PDB entry 5C44 | X-ray diffraction, 3.95 A resolution | chains A and B of the 15 polymer chains in the assembly

Chain A:
Protein: DNA-directed RNA polymerase II subunit RPB1
Organism: Saccharomyces cerevisiae (strain ATCC 204508 / S288c)
Notes: EC 2.7.7.6
Reference sequence: P04050 (RPB1_YEAST); residue numbers follow UniProt; this construct covers 1-1733
Amino-acid sequence (1733 residues; row label = number of the first residue in the row):
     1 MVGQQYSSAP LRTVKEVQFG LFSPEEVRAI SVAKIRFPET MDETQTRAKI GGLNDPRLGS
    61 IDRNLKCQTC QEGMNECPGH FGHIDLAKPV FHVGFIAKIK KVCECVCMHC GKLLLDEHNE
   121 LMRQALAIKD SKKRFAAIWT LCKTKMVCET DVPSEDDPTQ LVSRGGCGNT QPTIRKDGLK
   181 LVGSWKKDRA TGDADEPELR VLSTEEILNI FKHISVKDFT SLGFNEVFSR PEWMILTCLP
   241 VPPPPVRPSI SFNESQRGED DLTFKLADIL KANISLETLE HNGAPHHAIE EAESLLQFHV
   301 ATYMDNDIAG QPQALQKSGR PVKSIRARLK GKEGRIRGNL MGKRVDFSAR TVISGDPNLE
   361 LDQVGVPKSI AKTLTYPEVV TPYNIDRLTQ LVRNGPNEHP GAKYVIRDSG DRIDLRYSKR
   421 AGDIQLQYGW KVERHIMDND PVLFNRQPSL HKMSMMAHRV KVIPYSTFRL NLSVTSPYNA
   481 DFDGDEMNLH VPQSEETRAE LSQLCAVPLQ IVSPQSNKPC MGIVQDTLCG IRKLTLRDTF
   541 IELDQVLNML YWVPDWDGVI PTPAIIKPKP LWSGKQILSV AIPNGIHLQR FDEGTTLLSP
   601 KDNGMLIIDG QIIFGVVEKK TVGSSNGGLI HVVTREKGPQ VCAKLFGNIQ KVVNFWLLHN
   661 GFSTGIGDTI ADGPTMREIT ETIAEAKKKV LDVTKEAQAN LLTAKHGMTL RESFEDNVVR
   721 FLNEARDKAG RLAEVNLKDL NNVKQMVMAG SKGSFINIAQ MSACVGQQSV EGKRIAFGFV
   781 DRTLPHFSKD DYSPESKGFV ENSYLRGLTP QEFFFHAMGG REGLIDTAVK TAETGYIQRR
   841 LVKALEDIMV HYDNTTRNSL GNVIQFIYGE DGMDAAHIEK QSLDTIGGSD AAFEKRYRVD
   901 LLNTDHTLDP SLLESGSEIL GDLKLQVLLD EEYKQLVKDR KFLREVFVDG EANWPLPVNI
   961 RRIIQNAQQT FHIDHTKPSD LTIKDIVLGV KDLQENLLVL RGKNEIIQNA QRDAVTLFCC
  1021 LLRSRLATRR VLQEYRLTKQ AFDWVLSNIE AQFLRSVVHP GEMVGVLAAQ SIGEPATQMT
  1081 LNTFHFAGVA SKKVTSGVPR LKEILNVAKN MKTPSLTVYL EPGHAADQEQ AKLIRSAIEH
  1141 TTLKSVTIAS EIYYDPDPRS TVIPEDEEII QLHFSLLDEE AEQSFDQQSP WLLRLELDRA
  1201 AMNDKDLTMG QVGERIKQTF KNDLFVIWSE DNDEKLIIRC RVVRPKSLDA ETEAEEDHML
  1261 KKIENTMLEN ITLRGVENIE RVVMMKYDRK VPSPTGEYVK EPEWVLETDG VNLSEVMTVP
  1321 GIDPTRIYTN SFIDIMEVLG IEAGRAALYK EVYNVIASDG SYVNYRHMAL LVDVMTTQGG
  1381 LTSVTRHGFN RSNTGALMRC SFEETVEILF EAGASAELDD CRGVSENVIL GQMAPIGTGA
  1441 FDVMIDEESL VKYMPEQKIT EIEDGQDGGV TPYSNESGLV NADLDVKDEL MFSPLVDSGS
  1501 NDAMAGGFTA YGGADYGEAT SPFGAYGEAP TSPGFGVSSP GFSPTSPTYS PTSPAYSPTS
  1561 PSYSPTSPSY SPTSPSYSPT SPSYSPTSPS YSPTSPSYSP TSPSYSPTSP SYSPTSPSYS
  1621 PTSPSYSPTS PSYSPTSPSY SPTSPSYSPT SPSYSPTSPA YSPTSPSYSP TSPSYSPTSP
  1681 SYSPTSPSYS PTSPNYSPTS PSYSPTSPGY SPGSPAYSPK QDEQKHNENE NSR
Unresolved in the structure: 1, 1082-1083, 1176-1184, 1246-1253, 1455-1733
Curated features (UniProtKB/Swiss-Prot):
  - region: P248 to D260 (Lid loop), N306 to K323 (Rudder loop), P810 to E822 (Bridging helix)
  - binding site (Zn(2+)): C67, C70, C77, H80, C107, C110, C148, C167
  - binding site (Mg(2+)): D481, D483, D485
  - modified residue: T1471 (Phosphothreonine)
  - cross-link (Glycyl lysine isopeptide (Lys-Gly)): K695 (interchain with G-Cter in ubiquitin), K1246 (interchain with G-Cter in ubiquitin), K1350 (interchain with G-Cter in ubiquitin)
  - natural variant: S1653 to P1659 (deletion: In strain: A364A)
  - mutagenesis: K1246 (K1246R: Impairs ubiquitination during transcription stress)
Cystine bridges: C67-C77

Chain B:
Protein: DNA-directed RNA polymerase II subunit RPB2
Organism: Saccharomyces cerevisiae (strain ATCC 204508 / S288c)
Notes: EC 2.7.7.6
Reference sequence: P08518 (RPB2_YEAST); residues 1-1224 here = UniProt positions 1-1224
Amino-acid sequence (1224 residues; row label = number of the first residue in the row):
     1 MSDLANSEKY YDEDPYGFED ESAPITAEDS WAVISAFFRE KGLVSQQLDS FNQFVDYTLQ
    61 DIICEDSTLI LEQLAQHTTE SDNISRKYEI SFGKIYVTKP MVNESDGVTH ALYPQEARLR
   121 NLTYSSGLFV DVKKRTYEAI DVPGRELKYE LIAEESEDDS ESGKVFIGRL PIMLRSKNCY
   181 LSEATESDLY KLKECPFDMG GYFIINGSEK VLIAQERSAG NIVQVFKKAA PSPISHVAEI
   241 RSALEKGSRF ISTLQVKLYG REGSSARTIK ATLPYIKQDI PIVIIFRALG IIPDGEILEH
   301 ICYDVNDWQM LEMLKPCVED GFVIQDRETA LDFIGRRGTA LGIKKEKRIQ YAKDILQKEF
   361 LPHITQLEGF ESRKAFFLGY MINRLLLCAL DRKDQDDRDH FGKKRLDLAG PLLAQLFKTL
   421 FKKLTKDIFR YMQRTVEEAH DFNMKLAINA KTITSGLKYA LATGNWGEQK KAMSSRAGVS
   481 QVLNRYTYSS TLSHLRRTNT PIGRDGKLAK PRQLHNTHWG LVCPAETPEG QACGLVKNLS
   541 LMSCISVGTD PMPIITFLSE WGMEPLEDYV PHQSPDATRV FVNGVWHGVH RNPARLMETL
   601 RTLRRKGDIN PEVSMIRDIR EKELKIFTDA GRVYRPLFIV EDDESLGHKE LKVRKGHIAK
   661 LMATEYQDIE GGFEDVEEYT WSSLLNEGLV EYIDAEEEES ILIAMQPEDL EPAEANEEND
   721 LDVDPAKRIR VSHHATTFTH CEIHPSMILG VAASIIPFPD HNQSPRNTYQ SAMGKQAMGV
   781 FLTNYNVRMD TMANILYYPQ KPLGTTRAME YLKFRELPAG QNAIVAIACY SGYNQEDSMI
   841 MNQSSIDRGL FRSLFFRSYM DQEKKYGMSI TETFEKPQRT NTLRMKHGTY DKLDDDGLIA
   901 PGVRVSGEDV IIGKTTPISP DEEELGQRTA YHSKRDASTP LRSTENGIVD QVLVTTNQDG
   961 LKFVKVRVRT TKIPQIGDKF ASRHGQKGTI GITYRREDMP FTAEGIVPDL IINPHAIPSR
  1021 MTVAHLIECL LSKVAALSGN EGDASPFTDI TVEGISKLLR EHGYQSRGFE VMYNGHTGKK
  1081 LMAQIFFGPT YYQRLRHMVD DKIHARARGP MQVLTRQPVE GRSRDGGLRF GEMERDCMIA
  1141 HGAASFLKER LMEASDAFRV HICGICGLMT VIAKLNHNQF ECKGCDNKID IYQIHIPYAA
  1201 KLLFQELMAM NITPRLYTDR SRDF
Unresolved in the structure: 1-19, 153-158, 248, 262-263, 270, 337-340, 344-347, 507-509, 669-677, 715-725, 731-734, 927-928

Interface between chain A and chain B:
Contacting residue pairs (448; chain A residue first):
  V2(A) with R1159(B); H1195(B)
  G3(A) with R1159(B)
  Q4(A) with R1159(B), hydrogen bond (backbone-side chain)
  Q5(A) with R1159(B), hydrogen bond (backbone-side chain); L1175(B)
  Y6(A) with L1175(B)
  S7(A) with R1159(B); H1161(B), hydrogen bond; L1175(B); Q1193(B), hydrogen bond (backbone-side chain)
  S8(A) with N1178(B); F1180(B)
  A9(A) with I1191(B); Q1193(B), hydrogen bond (backbone-side chain)
  P10(A) with I1191(B); Y1192(B); Q1193(B), hydrogen bond (backbone-backbone)
  L11(A) with Q1193(B); I1194(B), hydrophobic; H1195(B)
  R12(A) with Y1192(B); Q1193(B); I1194(B); T1218(B)
  T13(A) with T1218(B)
  V14(A) with L1216(B), hydrophobic; Y1217(B)
  K15(A) with Y1217(B); T1218(B); R1220(B)
  E16(A) with Y1217(B), hydrogen bond (backbone-backbone); D1219(B); S1221(B), hydrogen bond; R1222(B)
  V17(A) with P1214(B); R1215(B); L1216(B), hydrophobic
  Q18(A) with T1213(B); P1214(B); R1215(B), hydrogen bond (backbone-backbone)
  F19(A) with T1213(B)
  G20(A) with I1212(B); T1213(B), hydrogen bond (backbone-backbone)
  L21(A) with N1211(B); I1212(B), hydrophobic; T1213(B), hydrogen bond (backbone-side chain); R1215(B)
  F22(A) with M1208(B); N1211(B), hydrogen bond (backbone-backbone); I1212(B); T1213(B)
  E26(A) with R1215(B), salt bridge
  A29(A) with K1183(B)
  I30(A) with T1170(B)
  S31(A) with K1183(B), hydrogen bond (backbone-side chain)
  Q68(A) with I1172(B)
  T69(A) with K1174(B)
  C70(A) with K1174(B)
  E72(A) with L1175(B); N1176(B)
  M74(A) with R1116(B), hydrogen bond (backbone-side chain)
  E76(A) with R1159(B), salt bridge; L1175(B)
  C77(A) with R1116(B)
  P78(A) with F1158(B), hydrophobic; V1160(B), hydrophobic; K1201(B), hydrogen bond (backbone-side chain); Q1205(B), hydrogen bond (backbone-side chain)
  F81(A) with Q1205(B); M1208(B), hydrophobic; A1209(B)
  H92(A) with M1210(B), hydrogen bond (side chain-backbone)
  F95(A) with I1212(B), hydrophobic
  V227(A) with R1215(B)
  F228(A) with R1215(B)
  W233(A) with N1211(B)
  L236(A) with N1211(B)
  P240(A) with M1208(B)
  P245(A) with L1114(B); Y1198(B)
  V246(A) with L1114(B); L1202(B), hydrophobic; Q1205(B)
  P248(A) with L1114(B), hydrophobic
  N253(A) with R935(B)
  E254(A) with E922(B); R935(B)
  S255(A) with E922(B), hydrogen bond; R935(B), hydrogen bond
  Q256(A) with R935(B)
  Y303(A) with A1209(B)
  S318(A) with K471(B)
  G319(A) with K470(B); K471(B)
  I325(A) with E1206(B); M1210(B), hydrophobic
  R328(A) with E1206(B), salt bridge
  L329(A) with L1203(B), hydrophobic; E1206(B); M1210(B), hydrophobic
  E333(A) with R1129(B), salt bridge
  R335(A) with L1114(B); T1115(B); A1199(B); L1203(B); E1206(B), salt bridge
  I336(A) with L1203(B), hydrophobic
  R337(A) with R1129(B), hydrogen bond (backbone-side chain); E1132(B)
  G338(A) with R1129(B), hydrogen bond (backbone-side chain)
  N339(A) with T1115(B); Q1117(B); D1156(B); A1199(B)
  L340(A) with L1151(B); A1199(B), hydrophobic; A1200(B); L1203(B), hydrophobic
  M341(A) with G1131(B); E1132(B); R1135(B)
  G342(A) with R1129(B), hydrogen bond (backbone-side chain); F1130(B); G1131(B)
  K343(A) with Q1117(B); R1129(B); F1130(B), hydrogen bond (backbone-backbone); L1151(B), hydrogen bond (side chain-backbone); S1155(B); D1156(B), salt bridge; P1197(B)
  R344(A) with Q1117(B); P1118(B); V1119(B); E1120(B); G1121(B); G1127(B), hydrogen bond (side chain-backbone); L1128(B); R1129(B); S1155(B), hydrogen bond (backbone-side chain)
  V345(A) with G1127(B); L1128(B), hydrogen bond (backbone-backbone); F1130(B), hydrophobic; R1150(B); A1154(B); S1155(B)
  D346(A) with R1106(B), salt bridge; R1108(B); M1111(B); P1118(B); R1150(B), hydrogen bond (backbone-side chain); A1154(B), hydrogen bond (backbone-backbone)
  F347(A) with R1106(B), hydrogen bond (backbone-backbone); A1107(B), hydrophobic; R1108(B); R1150(B)
  S348(A) with A1105(B); R1106(B), hydrogen bond (backbone-backbone); L1128(B), hydrogen bond (side chain-backbone)
  A349(A) with H1104(B); A1105(B), hydrophobic; L1128(B)
  R350(A) with I1103(B); H1104(B), hydrogen bond (backbone-backbone); L1128(B)
  T351(A) with V1099(B); I1103(B)
  V352(A) with G977(B); T989(B); V1099(B), hydrophobic
  I353(A) with T989(B)
  S354(A) with I990(B)
  G355(A) with Y833(B)
  D356(A) with Y833(B), hydrogen bond
  P357(A) with G832(B); Y833(B)
  N358(A) with Y833(B), hydrogen bond
  I370(A) with I1103(B), hydrophobic; A1105(B), hydrophobic
  T373(A) with A1105(B); A1107(B)
  L374(A) with A1107(B), hydrophobic
  Y404(A) with R1108(B)
  R412(A) with R1108(B)
  E433(A) with R1108(B), salt bridge
  L443(A) with M1138(B), hydrophobic; F1146(B), hydrophobic
  N445(A) with E1134(B)
  Q447(A) with R1129(B); E1134(B)
  S449(A) with M1133(B); E1134(B), hydrogen bond; C1137(B)
  L450(A) with C1137(B)
  H451(A) with C1137(B), hydrogen bond (backbone-side chain)
  K452(A) with A1140(B); H1141(B), hydrogen bond (backbone-side chain)
  M453(A) with C1137(B)
  M455(A) with F1130(B), hydrophobic; E1134(B); C1137(B), hydrophobic; H1141(B), hydrogen bond (backbone-side chain)
  Y465(A) with Q975(B); I976(B), hydrophobic
  S466(A) with Q975(B), hydrogen bond; V1099(B); D1100(B), hydrogen bond; I1103(B)
  T467(A) with I976(B)
  R469(A) with I976(B); G991(B), hydrogen bond (side chain-backbone)
  L472(A) with G832(B); Q835(B)
  D481(A) with E836(B); D837(B)
  F482(A) with Q835(B); E836(B), hydrogen bond (backbone-backbone); D837(B); S838(B); T989(B), hydrogen bond (backbone-side chain)
  D483(A) with D837(B), hydrogen bond (backbone-backbone); K979(B); K987(B), salt bridge; G988(B)
  G484(A) with T989(B)
  E486(A) with K1102(B)
  N488(A) with L1128(B); R1129(B)
  H490(A) with F1130(B); R1150(B)
  V491(A) with R1150(B), hydrogen bond (backbone-side chain)
  P492(A) with F1146(B), hydrophobic; E1149(B)
  Q493(A) with E1149(B), hydrogen bond (backbone-side chain)
  S494(A) with E1149(B), hydrogen bond (backbone-side chain)
  E496(A) with S1145(B), hydrogen bond
  T497(A) with S1145(B); F1146(B); E1149(B), hydrogen bond
  E500(A) with A1143(B); A1144(B), hydrogen bond (side chain-backbone); S1145(B), hydrogen bond (side chain-backbone); F1146(B), hydrogen bond (side chain-backbone)
  L501(A) with F1146(B), hydrophobic
  L504(A) with H1141(B)
  C505(A) with M1138(B), hydrophobic; H1141(B), hydrogen bond
  Q510(A) with H1141(B), hydrogen bond
  V524(A) with Q835(B)
  Q525(A) with Q835(B); E836(B), hydrogen bond; N1013(B); H1015(B)
  D526(A) with C829(B); G832(B); N834(B); Q835(B); N1013(B), hydrogen bond; H1015(B), salt bridge
  C529(A) with H1015(B)
  N654(A) with S831(B); Q835(B)
  L657(A) with C829(B)
  L658(A) with Y830(B); S831(B); N1074(B), hydrogen bond (backbone-side chain); H1076(B); L1081(B)
  H659(A) with N1074(B), hydrogen bond; T1077(B), hydrogen bond; L1081(B)
  N660(A) with L1081(B); M1082(B), hydrogen bond (backbone-backbone); A1083(B)
  G661(A) with L1081(B); A1083(B)
  F662(A) with A828(B); C829(B), hydrogen bond (backbone-backbone)
  S663(A) with I827(B), hydrogen bond (side chain-backbone); A828(B); Q1084(B); I1085(B); F1086(B), hydrogen bond (side chain-backbone)
  T664(A) with I827(B), hydrogen bond (backbone-backbone); P1014(B); L1026(B); F1086(B)
  G665(A) with L1026(B); F1069(B); F1086(B)
  I666(A) with L1026(B), hydrophobic; I1027(B), hydrophobic; L1030(B), hydrophobic; R1067(B); F1086(B), hydrophobic
  G667(A) with R1067(B)
  D668(A) with F1069(B)
  I670(A) with V1052(B), hydrophobic; E1053(B); R1067(B)
  M746(A) with P1014(B); H1015(B); P1018(B), hydrophobic
  S751(A) with H1015(B), hydrogen bond
  K752(A) with D837(B), salt bridge; H1015(B); P1018(B); S1019(B), hydrogen bond; R1020(B)
  G753(A) with P1018(B)
  N757(A) with P1018(B), hydrogen bond (side chain-backbone); S1019(B); M1021(B)
  Q760(A) with M1021(B)
  M761(A) with M1021(B), hydrophobic; V1023(B), hydrophobic
  I775(A) with N516(B)
  A776(A) with N516(B), hydrogen bond (backbone-side chain)
  G778(A) with H515(B); N516(B)
  F779(A) with N516(B); T517(B); E699(B)
  V780(A) with E699(B), hydrogen bond (backbone-side chain)
  D781(A) with R620(B), salt bridge
  R782(A) with E698(B), hydrogen bond (side chain-backbone); E699(B), hydrogen bond (side chain-backbone); I701(B), hydrogen bond (side chain-backbone); L702(B)
  T783(A) with N516(B), hydrogen bond (backbone-side chain)
  L784(A) with W519(B), hydrophobic
  P785(A) with E698(B); I701(B); L702(B); I703(B), hydrogen bond (backbone-backbone)
  H786(A) with W519(B), hydrogen bond; R635(B); I703(B), hydrogen bond (side chain-backbone); M705(B); E742(B), salt bridge
  F787(A) with L702(B)
  K789(A) with R620(B)
  E801(A) with I729(B)
  N802(A) with R728(B); I729(B), hydrogen bond (side chain-backbone)
  Y804(A) with H761(B), hydrogen bond (backbone-side chain); N762(B); Q763(B); V1023(B), hydrophobic
  L805(A) with H761(B), hydrogen bond (backbone-side chain); V1052(B)
  R806(A) with K727(B), hydrogen bond (side chain-backbone); R728(B); I729(B); H761(B)
  G807(A) with R728(B); D760(B); H761(B)
  L808(A) with D760(B); F1047(B)
  T809(A) with R728(B); I729(B); F1047(B)
  P810(A) with W519(B); M705(B), hydrophobic; P745(B), hydrophobic; F1047(B)
  Q811(A) with M705(B); Q706(B)
  F813(A) with P759(B); D760(B); N767(B); F1047(B), hydrophobic
  F814(A) with L514(B), hydrophobic; H515(B); N516(B); H518(B); W519(B)
  H816(A) with Q763(B); S764(B), hydrogen bond (side chain-backbone)
  A817(A) with L514(B), hydrophobic; P524(B), hydrophobic; S764(B)
  M818(A) with L514(B); N516(B)
  R821(A) with R512(B), hydrogen bond (side chain-backbone); Q513(B); L514(B); H518(B); P524(B); T527(B)
  L824(A) with E529(B); T768(B)
  I825(A) with R512(B); Q513(B)
  A828(A) with G530(B)
  R839(A) with E1132(B), salt bridge
  V842(A) with D1136(B)
  K843(A) with E1132(B), salt bridge; R1135(B)
  E846(A) with R1135(B), salt bridge
  L860(A) with F1224(B)
  M1063(A) with I1139(B); A1140(B), hydrophobic
  V1066(A) with D1136(B); I1139(B), hydrophobic; A1140(B)
  Q1070(A) with D1136(B); C1137(B); A1140(B)
  N1265(A) with S264(B), hydrogen bond (side chain-backbone); S265(B)
  E1269(A) with S264(B), hydrogen bond
  V1406(A) with M1210(B), hydrophobic
  L1409(A) with L1207(B), hydrophobic
  F1410(A) with M1210(B), hydrophobic
  L1418(A) with R1222(B)
  D1420(A) with R1220(B), hydrogen bond (backbone-side chain); R1222(B), salt bridge
  R1422(A) with D1223(B), hydrogen bond (side chain-backbone); F1224(B), hydrogen bond (side chain-backbone)
  V1424(A) with I1139(B), hydrophobic
  V1428(A) with L1147(B), hydrophobic; L1151(B)
  I1429(A) with P1197(B); A1200(B)
  L1430(A) with H1195(B); I1196(B); P1197(B); F1204(B), hydrophobic; L1216(B), hydrophobic
  G1431(A) with K1148(B), hydrogen bond (backbone-side chain); M1152(B); H1195(B); P1197(B)
  Q1432(A) with K1148(B)
  M1433(A) with A1144(B); S1145(B); K1148(B)
  A1434(A) with A1144(B)
  I1436(A) with G1142(B); A1144(B)
  G1437(A) with G1142(B)
  T1438(A) with G1142(B), hydrogen bond (side chain-backbone); A1143(B); A1144(B)
  G1439(A) with A1144(B)
Other interface residues (no listed pair), chain A (230 interface residues in all): R47, N75, G79, H80, P242, M304, R320, R326, P367, S369, T375, K403, P448, T475, A480, T527, K533, E542, T669, T680, K687, S788, D790, G820, E822, Q838, E1062, G1413
Other interface residues (no listed pair), chain B (201 interface residues in all): R261, H400, C523, Q531, C533, G534, K537, S700, A704, R730, L749, P765, Y769, I918, K1079, K1080, G1109, G1126, L1168, V1171, A1173, G1184

In short:
The interface between chain A and chain B involves 230 residues on one side and 201 on the other, with 90
hydrogen bonds and 17 salt bridges. Polar pairs include E26(A)-R1215(B), E76(A)-R1159(B) and R328(A)-E1206(B).
Here chain A is DNA-directed RNA polymerase II subunit RPB1 and chain B is DNA-directed RNA polymerase II
subunit RPB2, both from Saccharomyces cerevisiae (strain ATCC 204508 / S288c). Entry 5C44 (Crystal structure
of a transcribing RNA Polymerase II complex reveals a complete transcription bubble) was determined by X-ray
diffraction (same publication as 5C3E, 5C4A, 5C4J and 5C4X).
